PDB entry 1XDD | X-ray diffraction, 2.20 A resolution | chain A

== Chain A ==
Name: Integrin alpha-L
From: Homo sapiens
Notes: fragment: I-domain
UniProt: P20701 (ITAL_HUMAN); residues 127-311 here correspond to UniProt positions 152-336 (UniProt number = residue number + 25)
Amino-acid sequence (188 residues; each row starts with the number of its first residue):
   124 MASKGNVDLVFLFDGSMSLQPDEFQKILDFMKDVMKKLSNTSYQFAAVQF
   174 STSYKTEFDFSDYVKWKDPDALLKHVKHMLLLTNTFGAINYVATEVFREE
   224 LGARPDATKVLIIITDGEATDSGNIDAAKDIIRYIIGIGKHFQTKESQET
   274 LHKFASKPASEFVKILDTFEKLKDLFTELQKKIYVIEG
Not modelled in the structure: 124-127, 310-311
Sequence notes: cloning artifact (124-126)
Bound ions: Mg2+: S139, S141, D239
Residues lining bound ligands: lfa703 (AAY; 8-[2-((2S)-4-hydroxy-1-{[5-(hydroxymethyl)-6-methoxy-2-naphthyl]methyl}-6-oxopiperidin-2-yl)ethyl]-3,7-dimethyl-1,2,3,7,8,8a-hexahydronaphthalen-1-yl 2-methylbutanoate): G128, V130, L132, F153, V157, L161, Y166, T231, V233, I235, I255, Y257, I259, E284, F285, K287, L298, E301, L302, K305, I306
From the paper describing this entry:
  - Mg2+ coordination: D239
  - Mg2+ coordination through a water molecule: E218
  - binding site for lfa703: G128, V130, L132, F153, Y166, T231, V233, I235, I255, Y257, E284, F285, K287, L298, E301, L302, K305, I306
  - conformationally variable residues: K305 to I309

== In short ==
Ligands of chain A: lfa703. The Mg2+ site is built by S139, S141 and D239. The paper reports a binding site
for lfa703 at G128, V130 and L132 among others; Mg2+ coordination by D239.
Chain A is Integrin alpha-L (Homo sapiens); the structure, X-ray structure of LFA-1 I-domain in complex with
LFA703 at 2.2A resolution, was determined by X-ray diffraction, deposited together with 1XDG.
